Entry 2UVF (X-ray diffraction, 2.10 A resolution); this record covers chain A.

# Chain A
Name: Exopolygalacturonase
Source organism: Yersinia enterocolitica
Chain sequence (608 residues; each row starts with the number of its first residue):
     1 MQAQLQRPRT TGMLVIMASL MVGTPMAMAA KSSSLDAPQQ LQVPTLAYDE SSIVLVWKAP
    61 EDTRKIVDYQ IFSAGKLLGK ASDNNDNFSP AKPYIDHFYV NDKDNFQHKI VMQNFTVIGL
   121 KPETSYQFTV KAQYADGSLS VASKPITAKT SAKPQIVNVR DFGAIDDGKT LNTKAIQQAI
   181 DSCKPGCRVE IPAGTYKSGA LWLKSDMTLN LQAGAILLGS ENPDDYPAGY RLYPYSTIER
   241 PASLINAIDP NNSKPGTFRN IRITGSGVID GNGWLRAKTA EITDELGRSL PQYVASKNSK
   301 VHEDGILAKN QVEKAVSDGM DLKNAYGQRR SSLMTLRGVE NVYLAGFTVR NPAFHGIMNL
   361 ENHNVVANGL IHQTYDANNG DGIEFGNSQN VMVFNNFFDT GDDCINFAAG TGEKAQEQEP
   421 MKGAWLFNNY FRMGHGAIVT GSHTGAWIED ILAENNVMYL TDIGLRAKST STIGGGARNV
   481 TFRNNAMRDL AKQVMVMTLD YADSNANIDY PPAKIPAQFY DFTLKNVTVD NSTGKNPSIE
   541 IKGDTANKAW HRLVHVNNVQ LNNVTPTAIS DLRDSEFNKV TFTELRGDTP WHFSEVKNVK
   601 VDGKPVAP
Unresolved in the structure: 1-35, 607-608
Disulfide bonds: C183-C187
Ion coordination: Ni2+ site 1: H97 (shared with 1 residue of chain B); Ni2+ site 2: D376, G401
Small-molecule neighbours: alpha-D-galactopyranuronic acid (ADA): L232, Y233, R240, F354, H355, N379, D381, E384, D402, D403, N406, A408, G441, S442, H443, K468

# In short
Chain A binds alpha-D-galactopyranuronic acid. D376 and G401 coordinate Ni2+ site 2.
Chain A is Exopolygalacturonase (Yersinia enterocolitica); the structure, Structure of Yersinia enterocolitica
Family 28 Exopolygalacturonase in Complex with Digalaturonic Acid, was determined by X-ray diffraction
together with 2UVE from the same study.
